2XKO - chains A and C of the 4 polymer chains in the assembly; structure by X-ray diffraction, 2.25 A resolution.

# Chain A
Molecule: Global nitrogen regulator
Source organism: Synechococcus elongatus
UniProt: P29283 (NTCA_SYNE7); residue numbers follow UniProt; this construct covers 1-222
Amino-acid sequence (222 residues; numbered 1 to 222; the number before each row is that of its first residue):
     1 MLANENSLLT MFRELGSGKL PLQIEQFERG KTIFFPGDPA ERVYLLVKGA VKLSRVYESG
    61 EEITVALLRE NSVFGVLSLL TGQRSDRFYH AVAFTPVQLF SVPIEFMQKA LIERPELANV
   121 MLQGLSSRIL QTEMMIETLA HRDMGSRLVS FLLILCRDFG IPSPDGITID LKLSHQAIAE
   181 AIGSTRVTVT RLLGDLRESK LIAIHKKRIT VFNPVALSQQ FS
Unresolved in the structure: 1-10
Ligand contacts:
  - 2-oxoglutaric acid (AKG), molecule 1: Phe34, Leu53, Phe74, Gly75, Val76, Leu77, Arg87, Phe88, Tyr89, Arg128
  - 2-oxoglutaric acid (AKG), molecule 2: Ile129, Leu130, Glu133
UniProt features mapped onto this chain:
  - DNA-binding region: His175 to Gly194 (H-T-H motif)
  - binding site (a nucleoside 3',5'-cyclic phosphate): Asn6 to Arg128
Reported in the primary citation:
  - specificity-determining residues: Val187 (proposed by the authors, not directly observed)

# Chain C
Molecule: PIPX
Source organism: Synechococcus elongatus
UniProt: Q7X386 (Q7X386_SYNE7); residue numbers follow UniProt; this construct covers 1-89
Amino-acid sequence (89 residues; row label = number of the first residue in the row):
     1 MASENYLNHP TFGLLYQICS FGDSKELFAT LYAQRLFFLV AFDARGTRFE PIGRNEARML
    61 VDNRLRQLRR DASLQEYNQL QQVFKQTFL
Unresolved in the structure: 1-3, 23

# Chain A / chain C interface
Residue-residue contacts (14; chain A residue first):
  Arg55(A) with Arg35(C)
  Leu77(A) with Leu36(C), hydrophobic
  Leu80(A) with Phe12(C), hydrophobic
  Thr81(A) with Phe12(C); Pro51(C)
  Arg84(A) with Glu50(C), salt bridge; Pro51(C); Ile52(C); Gly53(C), hydrogen bond (backbone-backbone)
  Ser85(A) with Leu36(C); Pro51(C)
  Asp86(A) with Arg54(C), hydrogen bond (side chain-backbone)
  Phe88(A) with Arg35(C)
  Tyr89(A) with Arg35(C)
Also at the interface, not in a pair above, chain C (9 interface residues in all): Thr11

# Overview
The chain A/chain C interface involves 9 residues from each chain; the contacts include 2 hydrogen bonds and 1
salt bridge. Polar pairs include Arg84(A)-Glu50(C), Asp86(A)-Arg54(C) and Arg84(A)-Gly53(C). Ligands of chain
A: 2-oxoglutaric acid. From UniProt: nucleoside 3',5'-cyclic phosphate-binding residues Asn6(A) and Arg128(A)
on chain A. From the paper: the specificity determinant Val187(A).
Here chain A is Global nitrogen regulator and chain C is PIPX, both from Synechococcus elongatus. Entry 2XKO
(Crystal structure of the complex of NtcA with its transcriptional co- activator PipX) was determined by X-ray
diffraction together with 2XG8, 2XGX, 2XHK and 2XKP from the same study.
